PDB entry 4YH4 | X-ray diffraction, 1.33 A resolution | chain A

Chain A:
Molecule: Bromodomain-containing protein 4
From: Homo sapiens
Notes: fragment: Bromodomain 1
UniProtKB: O60885 (BRD4_HUMAN); residues 44-170 here = UniProt positions 44-170
Amino-acid sequence (129 residues; each row starts with the number of its first residue):
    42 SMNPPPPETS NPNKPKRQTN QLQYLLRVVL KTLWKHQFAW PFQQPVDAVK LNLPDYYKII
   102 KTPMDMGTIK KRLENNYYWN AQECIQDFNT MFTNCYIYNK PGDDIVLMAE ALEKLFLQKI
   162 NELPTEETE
Unresolved in the structure: 169-170
Construct notes: expression tag (42-43)
Bound ions: Na+: Tyr137, Ile138, Asn140, Glu163
Small-molecule neighbours: Y81 (4-[(5-phenylpyridin-3-yl)carbonyl]-3,4-dihydroquinoxalin-2(1H)-one): Trp81, Pro82, Val87, Leu92, Leu94, Tyr97, Cys136, Tyr139, Asn140, Asp145, Ile146, Met149

In short:
Chain A binds compound Y81. Tyr137, Ile138, Asn140 and Glu163 coordinate Na+.
Chain A is Bromodomain-containing protein 4 (Homo sapiens); the structure, Crystal structure of human BRD4(1)
in complex with 4-[(5-phenylpyridin-3-yl)carbonyl]-3,4-dihydroquinoxalin-2(1H)-one (compound 19d), was
determined by X-ray diffraction together with 4YH3 from the same study.
